PDB entry 1FCC | X-ray diffraction, 3.20 A resolution | chains A and C of the 4 polymer chains in the assembly

[Chain A]
Name: IGG1 MO61 FC
Organism: Homo sapiens
UniProt: P01857 (IGHG1_HUMAN); residues 238-443 here correspond to UniProt positions 121-326 (UniProt number = residue number - 117)
Amino-acid sequence (206 residues; numbered 238 to 443; the number before each row is that of its first residue):
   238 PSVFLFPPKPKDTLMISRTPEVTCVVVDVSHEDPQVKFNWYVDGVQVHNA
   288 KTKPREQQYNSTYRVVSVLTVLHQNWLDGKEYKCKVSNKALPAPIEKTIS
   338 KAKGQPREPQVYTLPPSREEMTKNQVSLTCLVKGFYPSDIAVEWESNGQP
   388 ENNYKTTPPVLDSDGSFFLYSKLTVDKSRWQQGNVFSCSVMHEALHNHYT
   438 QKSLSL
Construct notes: conflict Gln272 (Glu155 in P01857), Gln283 (Glu166 in P01857), Gln294 (Glu177 in P01857), Asn312 (Asp195 in P01857), Asp315 (Asn198 in P01857), Glu356 (Asp239 in P01857), Met358 (Leu241 in P01857)
UniProt features mapped onto this chain:
  - glycosylation: Asn297 (N-linked (GlcNAc...) (complex) asparagine)
Cystine bridges: Cys261-Cys321, Cys367-Cys425

[Chain C]
Name: Streptococcal protein G (C2 fragment)
UniProt: P19909 (SPG2_STRSG); residues 1-56 here correspond to UniProt positions 372-427 (UniProt number = residue number + 371)
Amino-acid sequence (56 residues; each row starts with the number of its first residue):
     1 TTYKLVINGKTLKGETTTEAVDAATAEKVFKQYANDNGVDGEWTYDDATK
    51 TFTVTE

[How chain A and chain C interact]
Residue-residue contacts (26):
  Leu251(A) with Lys31(C)
  Met252(A) with Glu27(C)
  Ile253(A) with Glu27(C), hydrogen bond (backbone-side chain); Trp43(C); Thr44(C); Tyr45(C)
  Ser254(A) with Ala23(C); Ala24(C), hydrogen bond (side chain-backbone); Glu27(C), hydrogen bond (backbone-side chain)
  Gln311(A) with Glu42(C), hydrogen bond
  Glu380(A) with Lys28(C), salt bridge
  Glu382(A) with Lys28(C), salt bridge
  Ser426(A) with Lys28(C)
  Met428(A) with Lys28(C)
  His433(A) with Asn35(C), hydrogen bond; Asp40(C)
  Asn434(A) with Lys31(C); Ala34(C); Asn35(C), hydrogen bond; Val39(C), hydrogen bond (side chain-backbone); Asp40(C); Gly41(C); Trp43(C), hydrogen bond
  Tyr436(A) with Lys28(C); Asn35(C), hydrogen bond (backbone-side chain)
  Gln438(A) with Gln32(C), hydrogen bond
Other interface residues (no listed pair), chain A (15 interface residues in all): Gly385, His435
Other interface residues (no listed pair), chain C (16 interface residues in all): Thr25

[In short]
15 residues of chain A and 16 residues of chain C are in contact, with 10 hydrogen bonds and 2 salt bridges.
Among the polar pairs are Glu380(A)-Lys28(C), Glu382(A)-Lys28(C) and Ile253(A)-Glu27(C).
Here chain A is IGG1 MO61 FC (Homo sapiens) and chain C is Streptococcal protein G (C2 fragment). Entry 1FCC
(Crystal structure of the C2 fragment of streptococcal protein G in complex with the FC domain ...) was
determined by X-ray diffraction.
